8FJK - chains G and n of the 44 polymer chains in the assembly; structure by electron microscopy, 3.30 A resolution.

Chain G:
Protein: Major inner capsid protein VP3
Source organism: Golden shiner reovirus
Notes: EC 3.6.4.13
UniProtKB: Q8JU60 (CAPSD_AQRVC); residues 77-1214 here = UniProt positions 77-1214
Chain sequence (1138 residues; numbered 77 to 1214; the number before each row is that of its first residue):
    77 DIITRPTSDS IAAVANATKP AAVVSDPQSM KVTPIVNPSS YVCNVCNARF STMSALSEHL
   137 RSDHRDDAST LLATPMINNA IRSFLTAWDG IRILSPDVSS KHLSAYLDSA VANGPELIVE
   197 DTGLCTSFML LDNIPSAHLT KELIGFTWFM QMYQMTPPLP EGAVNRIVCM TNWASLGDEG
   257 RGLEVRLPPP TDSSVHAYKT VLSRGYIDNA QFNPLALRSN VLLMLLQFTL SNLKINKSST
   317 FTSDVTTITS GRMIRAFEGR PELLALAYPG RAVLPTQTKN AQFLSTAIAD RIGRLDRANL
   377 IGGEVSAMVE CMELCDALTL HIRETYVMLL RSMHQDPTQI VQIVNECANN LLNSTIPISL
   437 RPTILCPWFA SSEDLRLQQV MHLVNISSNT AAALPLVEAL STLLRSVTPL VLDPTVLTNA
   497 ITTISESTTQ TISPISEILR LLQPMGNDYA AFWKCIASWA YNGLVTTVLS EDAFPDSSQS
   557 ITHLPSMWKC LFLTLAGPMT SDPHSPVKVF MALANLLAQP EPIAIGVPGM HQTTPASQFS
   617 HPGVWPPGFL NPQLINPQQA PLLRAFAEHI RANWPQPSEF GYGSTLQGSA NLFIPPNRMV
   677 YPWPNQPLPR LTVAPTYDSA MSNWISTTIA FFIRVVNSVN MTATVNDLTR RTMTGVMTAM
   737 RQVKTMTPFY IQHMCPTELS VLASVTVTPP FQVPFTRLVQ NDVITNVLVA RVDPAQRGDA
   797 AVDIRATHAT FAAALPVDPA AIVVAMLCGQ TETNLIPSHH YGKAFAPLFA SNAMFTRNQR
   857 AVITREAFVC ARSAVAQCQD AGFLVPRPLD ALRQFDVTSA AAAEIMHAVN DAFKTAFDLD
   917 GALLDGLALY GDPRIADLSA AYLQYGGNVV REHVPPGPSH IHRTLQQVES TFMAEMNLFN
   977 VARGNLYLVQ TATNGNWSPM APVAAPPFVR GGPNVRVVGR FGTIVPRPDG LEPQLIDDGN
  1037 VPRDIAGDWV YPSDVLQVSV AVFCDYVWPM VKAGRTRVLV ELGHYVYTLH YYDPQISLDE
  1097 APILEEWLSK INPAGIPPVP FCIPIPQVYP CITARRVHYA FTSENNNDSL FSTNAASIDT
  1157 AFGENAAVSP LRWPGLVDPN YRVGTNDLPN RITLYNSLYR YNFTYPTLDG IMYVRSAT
Unresolved in the structure: 77-115, 1214
Metal / ion sites: Zn2+: Cys119, Cys122, His135, His140
Curated features (UniProtKB/Swiss-Prot):
  - zinc finger: Tyr117 to His140 (C2H2-type)
What the authors report for this chain:
  - conformationally variable residues: Asp142 to Gly190

Chain n:
Protein: Clamp protein VP6
Source organism: Golden shiner reovirus
UniProtKB: Q8JU54 (VP6_AQRVC); residues 2-412 here = UniProt positions 2-412
Chain sequence (411 residues; numbered 2 to 412; the number before each row is that of its first residue):
     2 AQRQFFGLTY NFYGQPAPLF DLNDLQELAG CYARPWTSRF SHLAISTGSL PVWSARYPSV
    62 ASRNIIVNTL LGAHLNPFAG GQVTSHQGIT WRDPVLSSLA PVPAIQPPPV WAVAENVPLD
   122 SNNYPTYVLN LSSMWPINQD VHIMTMWALS DQGPIYHLEV PVDPMPAATT AALMAYIGVP
   182 IAHLAQTAYR FAGQLPQSPD STMVSTIRWL SAIWFGSLTG RLNRSRTCNG FYFEFAKPAL
   242 NPDQAVLKWN DGARAAPPAA AQSSYMRCIS PHWQHQIVEV AGALMSQSVT AVTGLPALID
   302 EATLPAWSQG VANLTGNGQG VVPCLDYNPV PMAAARHLQW RQDGLITAAQ EAQLNNDYTA
   362 YALTIERHLT AMLVANPIAA GRMPIQPFNA ADFGQAGQTA AAVALAQAMF V

How chain G and chain n interact:
Residue-residue contacts (86; chain G residue first):
  Leu376(G) with Ile178(n), hydrophobic; Gly179(n); Lys249(n)
  Met384(G) with Ile46(n), hydrophobic
  His397(G) with Ser50(n), hydrogen bond (side chain-backbone)
  Glu400(G) with Ile46(n); Ser50(n)
  Met404(G) with Phe41(n), hydrophobic; Leu44(n); His184(n); Gln187(n), hydrogen bond (backbone-side chain)
  Arg407(G) with Tyr177(n); Val180(n); His184(n); Gln187(n)
  Ser408(G) with Gln187(n); Arg191(n), hydrogen bond
  Asp412(G) with Ala173(n); Tyr177(n), hydrogen bond
  Pro413(G) with Ala176(n)
  Thr414(G) with Ala169(n); Ala173(n)
  Gln415(G) with Thr203(n); Met204(n)
  Ser435(G) with Met175(n)
  Leu436(G) with Met175(n); Trp250(n), hydrophobic
  Arg437(G) with Met175(n), hydrogen bond (backbone-backbone); Ala176(n)
  Pro438(G) with Gly179(n)
  Ile440(G) with Ala176(n), hydrophobic
  Ala446(G) with Gln195(n)
  Ser447(G) with Gln195(n)
  Glu449(G) with Arg35(n), salt bridge
  Thr661(G) with Leu196(n); Gln198(n)
  Leu662(G) with Phe192(n), hydrophobic; Gln198(n)
  Pro672(G) with Ser133(n)
  Arg868(G) with Cys32(n), hydrogen bond (side chain-backbone); Tyr33(n)
  Phe879(G) with Tyr33(n), hydrophobic
  Leu880(G) with Leu26(n), hydrophobic; Gln27(n); Gly31(n); Cys32(n), hydrogen bond (backbone-backbone); Tyr33(n), hydrophobic; Ile90(n), hydrophobic
  Val881(G) with Gln27(n), hydrogen bond (backbone-side chain); Cys32(n), hydrophobic
  Pro882(G) with Gln27(n); Glu28(n)
  Asp933(G) with Arg93(n), salt bridge
  His949(G) with Arg93(n); Asp94(n), salt bridge
  Pro951(G) with Tyr33(n); Arg35(n); Ser98(n)
  Pro952(G) with Ala34(n); Arg35(n), hydrogen bond (backbone-backbone)
  Pro954(G) with Arg35(n); Thr38(n)
  His956(G) with Ser42(n)
  His958(G) with Cys32(n), hydrogen bond
  Arg959(G) with Glu28(n), hydrogen bond (side chain-backbone); Leu29(n), hydrogen bond (side chain-backbone); Ser42(n), hydrogen bond
  Gln963(G) with Pro52(n)
  Arg1178(G) with Pro239(n); Leu241(n), hydrogen bond (side chain-backbone); Tyr362(n)
  Val1179(G) with Leu241(n); Asn242(n)
  Gly1180(G) with Thr48(n), hydrogen bond (backbone-side chain); Gly49(n), hydrogen bond (backbone-backbone); Trp54(n), hydrogen bond (backbone-side chain)
  Thr1181(G) with Trp54(n)
  Asn1182(G) with Thr48(n); Gly49(n), hydrogen bond (side chain-backbone); Leu51(n), hydrogen bond (side chain-backbone); Trp54(n)
  Asn1186(G) with Ser55(n), hydrogen bond
  Tyr1195(G) with Ile46(n), hydrophobic; Ser47(n); Gln245(n), hydrogen bond
  Tyr1197(G) with Ile46(n)
Interface residues without a listed pair, chain G (60 interface residues in all): Leu371, Asp372, His410, Gln418, Ile432, Ile434, Ser448, Gly664, Asn673, Asp789, Gln792, Arg883, Gly953, Ser955, Leu1184, Pro1185
Interface residues without a listed pair, chain n (63 interface residues in all): Ser39, His43, Ala45, Ala56, Ser99, Ala168, Ala172, Thr188, Lys238, Ala240, Pro243, Val247

Summary:
60 residues of chain G and 63 residues of chain n are in contact, with 21 hydrogen bonds and 3 salt bridges.
Polar pairs include Glu449(G)-Arg35(n), Asp933(G)-Arg93(n) and His949(G)-Asp94(n). Cys119(G), Cys122(G),
His135(G) and His140(G) form the Zn2+ site. From the paper: conformational variability at Asp142(G).
Here chain G is Major inner capsid protein VP3 and chain n is Clamp protein VP6, both from Golden shiner
reovirus. Entry 8FJK (Golden Shiner Reovirus Core Polar Vertex) was determined by electron microscopy (same
publication as 8FJL).
